6SEG - chains D and J of the 10 polymer chains in the assembly; structure by electron microscopy, 3.10 A resolution.

[Chain D]
Protein: Histone H2B type 1-C/E/F/G/I
Organism: Homo sapiens
Reference sequence: P62807 (H2B1C_HUMAN); residues 0-125 here correspond to UniProt positions 1-126 (UniProt number = residue number + 1)
Chain sequence (126 residues; numbered 0 to 125; the number before each row is that of its first residue; numbering starts at 0):
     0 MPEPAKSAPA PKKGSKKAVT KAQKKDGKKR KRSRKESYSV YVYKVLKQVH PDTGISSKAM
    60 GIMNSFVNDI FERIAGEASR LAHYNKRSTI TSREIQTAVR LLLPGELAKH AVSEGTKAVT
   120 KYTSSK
Not modelled in the structure: 0-32, 125
UniProt features mapped onto this chain:
  - modified residue: Pro1 (N-acetylproline), Glu2 (ADP-ribosyl glutamic acid), Lys5 (N6-(2-hydroxyisobutyryl)lysine), Ser6 (ADP-ribosylserine), Lys11 (N6-(beta-hydroxybutyryl)lysine), Lys12 (N6-(2-hydroxyisobutyryl)lysine), Ser14 (Phosphoserine), Lys15 (N6-acetyllysine), Lys16 (N6-(beta-hydroxybutyryl)lysine), Lys20 (N6-(2-hydroxyisobutyryl)lysine), Lys23 (N6-(2-hydroxyisobutyryl)lysine), Lys24 (N6-(2-hydroxyisobutyryl)lysine), Lys34 (N6-(2-hydroxyisobutyryl)lysine), Glu35 (PolyADP-ribosyl glutamic acid), Ser36 (Phosphoserine), Lys43 (N6-(2-hydroxyisobutyryl)lysine), Lys46 (N6-(2-hydroxyisobutyryl)lysine), Lys57 (N6,N6-dimethyllysine), Arg79 (Dimethylated arginine), Lys85 (N6,N6,N6-trimethyllysine) and 6 more in UniProt
  - glycosylation: Ser112 (O-linked (GlcNAc) serine)
  - cross-link (Glycyl lysine isopeptide (Lys-Gly)): Lys5 (interchain with G-Cter in SUMO2), Lys20 (interchain with G-Cter in SUMO2), Lys34 (interchain with G-Cter in ubiquitin), Lys120 (interchain with G-Cter in ubiquitin)

[Chain J]
Molecule: 145-nt DNA strand
Organism: synthetic construct
Sequence (145 nucleotides; each row starts with the number of its first residue; numbers below 1 keep their minus sign (DA-72 is residue -72)):
   -72 ATCGATGTAT ATATCTGACA CGTGCCTGGA GACTAGGGAG TAATCCCCTT GGCGGTTAAA
   -12 ACGCGGGGGA CAGCGCGTAC GTGCGTTTAA GCGGTGCTAG AGCTGTCTAC GACCAATTGA
    48 GCGGCCTCGG CACCGGGATT CTGAT

[Chain D / chain J interface]
Pairs across the interface - 9 pairs, chain D then chain J:
  Arg33(D) with DC49(J), phosphate contact; DG50(J), phosphate contact
  Lys34(D) with DC49(J), hydrogen bond to the phosphate; DG50(J), hydrogen bond to the phosphate
  Glu35(D) with DC49(J), phosphate contact
  Ser36(D) with DC49(J), hydrogen bond to the phosphate
  Val39(D) with DC49(J), phosphate contact
  Tyr40(D) with DG48(J), hydrogen bond to the phosphate
  Lys43(D) with DG48(J), salt bridge to the phosphate
Other interface residues (no listed pair), chain D (8 interface residues in all): Thr88
Other interface residues (no listed pair), chain J (4 interface residues in all): DG38

[Summary]
The interface between chain D and chain J involves 8 residues on one side and 4 on the other, with 4 hydrogen
bonds and 1 salt bridge. Polar contacts include Lys34(D)-DC49(J), Lys34(D)-DG50(J) and Ser36(D)-DC49(J).
Here chain D is Histone H2B type 1-C/E/F/G/I (Homo sapiens) and chain J is a 145-nt DNA strand (synthetic
construct). Entry 6SEG (Class1: CENP-A nucleosome in complex with CENP-C central region) was determined by
electron microscopy (same publication as 6SE0, 6SE6, 6SEE and 6SEF).
